Entry 4US4 (X-ray diffraction, 2.60 A resolution); this record covers chain A.

== Chain A ==
Molecule: Transporter
From: Bacillus halodurans
Reference sequence: Q9KDT3 (Q9KDT3_BACHD); residues 2-453 here = UniProt positions 2-453
Chain sequence (455 residues; row label = number of the first residue in the row; numbers below 1 keep their minus sign (Ser-1 is residue -1)):
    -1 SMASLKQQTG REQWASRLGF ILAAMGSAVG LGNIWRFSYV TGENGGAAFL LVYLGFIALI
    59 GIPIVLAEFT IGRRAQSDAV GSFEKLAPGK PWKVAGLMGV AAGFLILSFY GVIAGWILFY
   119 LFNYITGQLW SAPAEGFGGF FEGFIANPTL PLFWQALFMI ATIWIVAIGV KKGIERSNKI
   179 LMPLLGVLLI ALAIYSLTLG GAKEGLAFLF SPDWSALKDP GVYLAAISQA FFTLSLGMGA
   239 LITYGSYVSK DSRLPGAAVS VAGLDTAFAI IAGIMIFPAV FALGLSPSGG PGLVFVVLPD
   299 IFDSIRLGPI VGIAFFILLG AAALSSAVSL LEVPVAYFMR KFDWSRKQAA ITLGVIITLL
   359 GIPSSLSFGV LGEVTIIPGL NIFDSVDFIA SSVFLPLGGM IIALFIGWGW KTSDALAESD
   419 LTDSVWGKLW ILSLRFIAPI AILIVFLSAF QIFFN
Not modelled in the structure: -1 to 16, 450-453
Differences from the reference sequence: expression tag (-1 to 1)
Ion coordination: Na+ site 1: Gly24, Val27, Ala320, Ser323, Ser324; Na+ site 2: Ala26, Asn31, Thr231, Asp263 (together with tryptophan)
Ligand contacts:
  - 7.8 monoacylglycerol (78M; (2S)-2,3-dihydroxypropyl(7Z)-pentadec-7-enoate), molecule 1: Val185, Ala189, Ile192, Tyr193, Thr196, Leu197
  - 7.8 monoacylglycerol (78M), molecule 2: Ser302, Ile303, Arg304, Leu305, Ile308, Val309, Ala312
  - 7.8 monoacylglycerol (2R) (78N; (2R)-2,3-dihydroxypropyl(7Z)-pentadec-7-enoate): Thr147, Leu148, Leu150, Phe151, Ala154, Leu155, Ile158
  - tryptophan (TRP): Ser25, Ala26, Gly28, Leu29, Gly30, Asn31, Ile104, Tyr108, Phe229, Phe230, Thr231, Leu232, Ser233, Leu234, Met236, Ala238, Ser324, Ser327, Leu328, Leu393
From the paper describing this entry:
  - Na+ coordination: Asn31, Asp263

== In short ==
Chain A binds tryptophan, 7.8 monoacylglycerol and 7.8 monoacylglycerol (2R). The Na+ site 1 is built by
Gly24, Val27, Ala320, Ser323 and Ser324. Ala26, Asn31, Thr231 and Asp263 coordinate Na+ site 2. The paper
reports Na+ coordination by Asn31 and Asp263.
Chain A is Transporter (Bacillus halodurans); the structure, Crystal Structure of the Bacterial NSS Member
MhsT in an Occluded Inward-Facing State (lipidic cubic phase ..., was determined by X-ray diffraction,
deposited together with 4US3.
